PDB entry 7XOU | electron microscopy, 3.20 A resolution | chains A and R of the 6 polymer chains in the assembly

# Chain A
Molecule: Isoform Gnas-2 of Guanine nucleotide-binding protein G(s) subunit alpha isoforms short
Organism: Homo sapiens
UniProt: P63092-2 (GNAS2_HUMAN); the author numbering skips numbers that UniProt does not, so the offset changes along the chain: 1-60 = UniProt 1-60; 75-394 = UniProt 61-380
Sequence (380 residues; each row starts with the number of its first residue; note: 14 numbers in that range are skipped by the numbering (no residue carries them; nothing is unmodelled there)):
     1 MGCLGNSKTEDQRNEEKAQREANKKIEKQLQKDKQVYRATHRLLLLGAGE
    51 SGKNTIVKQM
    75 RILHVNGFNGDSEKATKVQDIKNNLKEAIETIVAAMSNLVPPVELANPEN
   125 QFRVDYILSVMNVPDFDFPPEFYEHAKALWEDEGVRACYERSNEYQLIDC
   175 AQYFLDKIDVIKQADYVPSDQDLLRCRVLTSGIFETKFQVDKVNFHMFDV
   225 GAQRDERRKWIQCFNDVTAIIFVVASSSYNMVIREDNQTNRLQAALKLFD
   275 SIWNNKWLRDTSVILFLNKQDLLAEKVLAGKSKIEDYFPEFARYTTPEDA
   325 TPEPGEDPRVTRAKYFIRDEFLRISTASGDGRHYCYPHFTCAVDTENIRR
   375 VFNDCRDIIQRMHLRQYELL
Not modelled in the structure: 1-10, 75-204, 252-261, 304-306
Sequence notes: engineered mutation Asn54 (Ser in P63092-2), Ala226 (Gly212 in P63092-2), Ala268 (Glu254 in P63092-2), Lys271 (Asn257 in P63092-2), Asp274 (Lys260 in P63092-2), Lys280 (Arg266 in P63092-2), Asp284 (Thr270 in P63092-2), Thr285 (Ile271 in P63092-2)

# Chain R
Molecule: Cholecystokinin receptor type A
Organism: Homo sapiens
UniProt: P32238 (CCKAR_HUMAN); residue numbers follow UniProt; this construct covers 1-428
Sequence (428 residues; row label = number of the first residue in the row):
     1 MDVVDSLLVNGSNITPPCELGLENETLFCLDQPRPSKEWQPAVQILLYSL
    51 IFLLSVLGNTLVITVLIRNKRMRTVTNIFLLSLAVSDLMLCLFCMPFNLI
   101 PNLLKDFIFGSAVCKTTTYFMGTSVSVSTFNLVAISLERYGAICKPLQSR
   151 VWQTKSHALKVIAATWCLSFTIMTPYPIYSNLVPFTKNNNQTANMCRFLL
   201 PNDVMQQSWHTFLLLILFLIPGIVMMVAYGLISLELYQGIKFEASQKKSA
   251 KERKPSTTSSGKYEDSDGCYLQKTRPPRKLELRQLSTGSSSRANRIRSNS
   301 SAANLMAKKRVIRMLIVIVVLFFLCWMPIFSANAWRAYDTASAERRLSGT
   351 PISFILLLSYTSSCVNPIIYCFMNKRFRLGFMATFPCCPNPGPPGARGEV
   401 GEEEEGGTTGASLSRFSYSHMSASVPPQ
Not modelled in the structure: 1-42, 245-300, 386-428
Disulfide bonds: Cys114-Cys196
Swiss-Prot annotation at these positions:
  - lipidation: Cys387 (S-palmitoyl cysteine)
  - glycosylation (N-linked (GlcNAc...) asparagine): Asn10, Asn24, Asn190
From the paper describing this entry:
  - binding site for Cck-8: Asn98, Pro101, Asn102, Lys105, Thr186, Met195, Arg197
  - mutagenesis - R197A (over 100-fold): decreased signaling with Cck-8
  - mutagenesis - N98A, I143A, P146A, L147A, R150A, R197M, L236A: abolished signaling with Cck-8
  - mutagenesis - S149A, N304K, N374H: unchanged signaling in response to Gs signaling
  - mutagenesis - S149A/N304K/N374H: abolished signaling in response to Gs signaling
  - specificity-determining residues: Asn98, Arg197, Leu356
  - mutagenesis - S149A, N304K, N374H: unchanged signaling with Isoform Gnas-2 of Guanine nucleotide-binding protein G(s) subunit alpha isoforms short (chain A)
  - mutagenesis - S149A/N304K/N374H: abolished signaling with Isoform Gnas-2 of Guanine nucleotide-binding protein G(s) subunit alpha isoforms short (chain A)
  - mutagenesis - S149A/N304K/N374H: decreased signaling in response to Gq
  - specificity-determining residues: Tyr360 (proposed by the authors, not directly observed)

# Chain A / chain R interface
Residue-residue contacts - 36 pairs, chain A then chain R:
  Gln35(A) with Val151(R); Thr154(R)
  Arg38(A) with Arg150(R)
  Ala39(A) with Val151(R), hydrophobic
  His41(A) with Leu147(R); Arg150(R), hydrogen bond
  Asp215(A) with Gln148(R), hydrogen bond
  Val217(A) with Gln148(R)
  Tyr358(A) with Ser301(R); Asn304(R)
  Phe376(A) with Leu147(R), hydrophobic
  Arg380(A) with Cys144(R), hydrogen bond (side chain-backbone); Pro146(R); Leu147(R)
  Ile383(A) with Pro146(R); Leu147(R), hydrophobic; Arg150(R)
  Gln384(A) with Ile143(R); Leu236(R)
  Arg385(A) with Asn304(R)
  Met386(A) with Arg150(R)
  His387(A) with Ala142(R); Pro146(R); Arg150(R)
  Leu388(A) with Ile143(R), hydrophobic
  Arg389(A) with Lys375(R)
  Gln390(A) with Thr76(R), hydrogen bond; Lys375(R)
  Tyr391(A) with Arg139(R); Val311(R)
  Glu392(A) with Ala307(R); Asn374(R); Lys375(R), hydrogen bond (backbone-backbone)
  Leu393(A) with Arg310(R); Met373(R); Asn374(R)
Interface residues without a listed pair, chain R (21 interface residues in all): Ser149
From the paper, about this interface:
  - interface residues, chain R: Arg139(R), Ala142(R), Ile143(R), Pro146(R), Leu147(R), Gln148(R), Arg150(R), Val151(R), Leu236(R), Ala307(R), Arg310(R), Asn374(R)

# In short
20 residues of chain A face 21 of chain R across their interface; the contacts include 5 hydrogen bonds. Polar
contacts include His41(A)-Arg150(R), Asp215(A)-Gln148(R) and Arg380(A)-Cys144(R). The paper reports a binding
site for Cck-8 at Asn98(R), Pro101(R) and Asn102(R) among others; N98A, I143A and P146A of chain R, among
others, abolish signaling with Cck-8; 12 substitutions were tested in all.
Here chain A is Isoform Gnas-2 of Guanine nucleotide-binding protein G(s) subunit alpha isoforms short and
chain R is Cholecystokinin receptor type A, both from Homo sapiens. Entry 7XOU (Structural insights into human
brain gut peptide cholecystokinin receptors) was determined by electron microscopy together with 8IA7, 7XOV
and 7XOW from the same study.
